PDB entry 4OUU | X-ray diffraction, 2.60 A resolution | chains H and L

== Chain H ==
Molecule: anti_MT1-MMP Heavy chain
Organism: Mus musculus
Sequence (231 residues; each row starts with the number of its first residue):
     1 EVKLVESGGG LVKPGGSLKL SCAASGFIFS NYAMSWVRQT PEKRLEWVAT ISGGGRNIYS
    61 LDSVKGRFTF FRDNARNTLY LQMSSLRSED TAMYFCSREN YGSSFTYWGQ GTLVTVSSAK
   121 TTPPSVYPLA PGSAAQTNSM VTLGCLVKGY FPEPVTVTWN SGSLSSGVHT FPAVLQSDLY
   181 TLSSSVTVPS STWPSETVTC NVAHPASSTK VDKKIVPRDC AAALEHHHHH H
Not modelled in the structure: 1, 132-137, 219-231
Disulfide bonds: Cys22-Cys96, Cys145-Cys200

== Chain L ==
Molecule: anti_MT1-MMP light chain
Organism: Mus musculus
Sequence (219 residues; numbered 1 to 219; the number before each row is that of its first residue):
     1 DVLMTQTPLS LPVGLGDQAS ISCRSSQSIV HSNGNTYLEW YLQKPGQSPK LLIYKVSNRF
    61 SGVPDRFSGS GSGTDFTLKI SRVEAEDLGV YYCFQGSHAP YTFGGGTKLE IKRADAAPTV
   121 SIFPPSSEQL TSGGASVVCF LNNFYPKDIN VKWKIDGSER QNGVLNSWTD QDSKDSTYSM
   181 SSTLTLTKDE YERHNSYTCE ATHKTSTSPI VKSFNRNEC
Not modelled in the structure: 218-219
Disulfide bonds: Cys23-Cys93, Cys139-Cys199

== How chain H and chain L interact ==
Pairs across the interface - 62 pairs, chain H then chain L:
  Gln39(H) - Gln43(L)  hydrogen bond
  Gln39(H) - Tyr92(L)  hydrogen bond
  Lys43(H) - Tyr92(L)  hydrogen bond (backbone-side chain)
  Leu45(H) - Tyr92(L)  hydrophobic
  Leu45(H) - Phe103(L)
  Trp47(H) - Pro100(L)  hydrophobic
  Trp47(H) - Tyr101(L)
  Leu61(H) - Pro100(L)  hydrophobic
  Phe95(H) - Ser48(L)
  Gly102(H) - Tyr54(L)
  Gly102(H) - Lys55(L)
  Ser103(H) - Glu39(L)
  Ser103(H) - Leu51(L)
  Ser103(H) - Tyr54(L)
  Ser104(H) - Glu39(L)  hydrogen bond
  Ser104(H) - Phe94(L)
  Phe105(H) - Tyr41(L)  hydrogen bond (backbone-side chain)
  Phe105(H) - Phe94(L)  hydrophobic
  Phe105(H) - Phe103(L)  hydrophobic
  Thr106(H) - Phe60(L)
  Tyr107(H) - Phe60(L)
  Trp108(H) - Tyr41(L)
  Trp108(H) - Pro49(L)
  Gly109(H) - Ser48(L)  hydrogen bond (backbone-side chain)
  Gln110(H) - Ser48(L)
  Val126(H) - Glu128(L)
  Tyr127(H) - Ser126(L)
  Tyr127(H) - Glu128(L)
  Tyr127(H) - Gln129(L)
  Tyr127(H) - Ser132(L)
  Pro128(H) - Ser126(L)
  Leu129(H) - Phe123(L)  hydrophobic
  Leu129(H) - Val138(L)  hydrophobic
  Leu129(H) - Phe140(L)  hydrophobic
  Ala130(H) - Phe123(L)
  Ala130(H) - Pro124(L)
  Pro131(H) - Phe123(L)
  Thr142(H) - Ser121(L)
  Thr142(H) - Phe123(L)
  Leu146(H) - Ser136(L)
  Lys148(H) - Gln129(L)
  Lys148(H) - Ser136(L)
  His169(H) - Asn142(L)  hydrogen bond
  His169(H) - Ser179(L)  hydrogen bond
  Phe171(H) - Phe140(L)  hydrophobic
  Phe171(H) - Asn142(L)
  Phe171(H) - Ser167(L)
  Phe171(H) - Thr169(L)
  Phe171(H) - Ser179(L)
  Phe171(H) - Met180(L)
  Phe171(H) - Ser181(L)
  Pro172(H) - Ser167(L)  hydrogen bond (backbone-side chain)
  Pro172(H) - Trp168(L)
  Val174(H) - Asn166(L)
  Val174(H) - Ser167(L)
  Gln176(H) - Leu165(L)
  Ser183(H) - Phe140(L)
  Ser183(H) - Ser181(L)  hydrogen bond
  Ser184(H) - Phe140(L)
  Ser185(H) - Phe140(L)
  Ser185(H) - Asn142(L)
  Lys213(H) - Glu128(L)  salt bridge
Other interface residues (no listed pair), chain H (40 interface residues in all): Val37, Glu46, Tyr101, Leu143, Gly144, Thr170, Arg218
Other interface residues (no listed pair), chain L (38 interface residues in all): Tyr37, Gly96, Ile122, Asn143, Thr185

== Summary ==
40 residues of chain H and 38 residues of chain L are in contact; the contacts include 10 hydrogen bonds and 1
salt bridge. Polar pairs include Lys213(H)-Glu128(L), Gln39(H)-Gln43(L) and Gln39(H)-Tyr92(L).
Here chain H is anti_MT1-MMP Heavy chain and chain L is anti_MT1-MMP light chain, both from Mus musculus.
Entry 4OUU (anti-MT1-MMP monoclonal antibody) was determined by X-ray diffraction together with 4P3C, 4P3D and
4QXU from the same study.
